PDB entry 4AOK | X-ray diffraction, 1.50 A resolution | chains B and D of the 4 polymer chains in the assembly

[Chain B]
Name: Aspartate 1-decarboxylase alpha chain
From: Escherichia coli
Notes: EC 4.1.1.11
UniProtKB: P0A790 (PAND_ECOKI); residues 25-126 here = UniProt positions 25-126
Chain sequence (102 residues; row label = number of the first residue in the row):
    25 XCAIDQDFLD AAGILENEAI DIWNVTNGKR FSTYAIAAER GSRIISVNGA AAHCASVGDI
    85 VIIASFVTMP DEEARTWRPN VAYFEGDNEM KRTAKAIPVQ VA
Not modelled in the structure: 124-126
Modified / non-standard residues: 3A5 ((2Z,4S)-3-aza-5-carboxyl-2-methyl-4(methylcarboxy)pent-2-enoyl) at position 25

[Chain D]
Name: Aspartate 1-decarboxylase beta chain
From: Escherichia coli
Notes: EC 4.1.1.11
UniProtKB: P0A790 (PAND_ECOKI); residues 1-24 here = UniProt positions 1-24
Chain sequence (41 residues; each row starts with the number of its first residue; numbers below 1 keep their minus sign (Met-16 is residue -16)):
   -16 MRGSHHHHHH GLVPRGSMIR TMLQGKLHRV KVTHADLHYE G
Not modelled in the structure: -16 to -1
Differences from the reference sequence: expression tag (-16 to 0)

[How chain B and chain D interact]
Contacting residue pairs (4):
  Val49(B) with Leu20(D)
  Tyr107(B) with Gly24(D), hydrogen bond (side chain-backbone)
  Ala118(B) with Glu23(D)
  Ile121(B) with Glu23(D)
Other interface residues (no listed pair), chain B (5 interface residues in all): Val123
Other interface residues (no listed pair), chain D (4 interface residues in all): His21

[Overview]
Chain B and chain D form an interface of 5 and 4 residues respectively, with 1 hydrogen bond. Its one
hydrogen-bonded contact is Tyr107(B)-Gly24(D).
Here chain B is Aspartate 1-decarboxylase alpha chain and chain D is Aspartate 1-decarboxylase beta chain,
both from Escherichia coli. Entry 4AOK (Conformational dynamics of aspartate alpha-decarboxylase active site
revealed by protein-ligand complexes: 1-methyl-L-aspartate complex) was determined by X-ray diffraction.
